Entry 6DBK (X-ray diffraction, 2.00 A resolution); this record covers chain A.

[Chain A]
Protein: Non-receptor tyrosine-protein kinase TYK2
Organism: Homo sapiens
Notes: EC 2.7.10.2; fragment: kinase domain
Reference sequence: P29597 (TYK2_HUMAN); residues 888-1182 here = UniProt positions 888-1182
Amino-acid sequence (318 residues; each row starts with the number of its first residue):
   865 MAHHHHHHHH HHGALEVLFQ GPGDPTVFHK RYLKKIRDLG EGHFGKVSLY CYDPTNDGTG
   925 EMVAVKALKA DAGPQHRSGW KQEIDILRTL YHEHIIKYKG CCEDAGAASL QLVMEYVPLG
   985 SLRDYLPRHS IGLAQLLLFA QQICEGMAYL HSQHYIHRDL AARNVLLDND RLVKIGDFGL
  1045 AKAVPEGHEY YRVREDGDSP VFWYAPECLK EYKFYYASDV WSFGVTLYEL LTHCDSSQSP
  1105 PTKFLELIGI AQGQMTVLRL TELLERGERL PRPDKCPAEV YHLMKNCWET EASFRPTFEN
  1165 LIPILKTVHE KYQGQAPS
Not modelled in the structure: 865-888, 1179-1182
Differences from the reference sequence: expression tag (865-887); engineered mutation Ala936 (Cys in P29597), Ala969 (Gln in P29597), Ala971 (Glu in P29597), Ala972 (Lys in P29597), Ala1142 (Cys in P29597); conflict Ser1016 (Ala in P29597)
Modified residues: Tyr1054 (O-phosphotyrosine; PTR)
Ligand contacts: G5D (4-({4-[(1S,4S)-5-(cyanoacetyl)-2,5-diazabicyclo[2.2.1]heptan-2-yl]pyrimidin-2-yl}amino)-N-ethylbenzamide): Leu903, Gly904, Glu905, Gly906, Gly909, Lys910, Val911, Ala928, Lys930, Ile960, Met978, Glu979, Tyr980, Val981, Pro982, Leu983, Gly984, Asp988, Arg1027, Asn1028, Leu1030, Gly1040, Asp1041
UniProt features mapped onto this chain:
  - active site: Asp1023 (Proton acceptor)
  - binding site (ATP): Leu903 to Val911, Lys930
  - modified residue (Phosphotyrosine): Tyr1054, Tyr1055
  - mutagenesis: Lys930 (K930R: Complete loss of catalytic activity), Asp1023 (D1023N: Complete loss of catalytic activity), Tyr1054 (Y1054F: Reduces basal catalytic activity and abolishes IFN-dependent activation), Tyr1055 (Y1055F: Reduces basal catalytic activity and abolishes IFN-dependent activation), Tyr1145 (Y1145F: Does not affect phosphorylation state and enzymatic activity), Tyr1176 (Y1176F: Does not affect phosphorylation state and enzymatic activity)

[In short]
Chain A binds compound G5D. UniProt lists active-site residue Asp1023, 10 ATP-binding residues and 6
mutagenesis sites.
Chain A is Non-receptor tyrosine-protein kinase TYK2 (Homo sapiens); the structure, Tyk2 with compound 8, was
determined by X-ray diffraction (same publication as 6DBM and 6DBN).
